Entry 3JBX (electron microscopy, 3.40 A resolution); this record covers chains A and G of the 12 polymer chains in the assembly.

Chain A:
Protein: V(D)J recombination-activating protein 1
From: Danio rerio
Notes: EC 3.1.-.-, 6.3.2.-
UniProtKB: O13033 (RAG1_DANRE); residue numbers follow UniProt; this construct covers 271-1031
Sequence (764 residues; numbered 268 to 1031; the number before each row is that of its first residue):
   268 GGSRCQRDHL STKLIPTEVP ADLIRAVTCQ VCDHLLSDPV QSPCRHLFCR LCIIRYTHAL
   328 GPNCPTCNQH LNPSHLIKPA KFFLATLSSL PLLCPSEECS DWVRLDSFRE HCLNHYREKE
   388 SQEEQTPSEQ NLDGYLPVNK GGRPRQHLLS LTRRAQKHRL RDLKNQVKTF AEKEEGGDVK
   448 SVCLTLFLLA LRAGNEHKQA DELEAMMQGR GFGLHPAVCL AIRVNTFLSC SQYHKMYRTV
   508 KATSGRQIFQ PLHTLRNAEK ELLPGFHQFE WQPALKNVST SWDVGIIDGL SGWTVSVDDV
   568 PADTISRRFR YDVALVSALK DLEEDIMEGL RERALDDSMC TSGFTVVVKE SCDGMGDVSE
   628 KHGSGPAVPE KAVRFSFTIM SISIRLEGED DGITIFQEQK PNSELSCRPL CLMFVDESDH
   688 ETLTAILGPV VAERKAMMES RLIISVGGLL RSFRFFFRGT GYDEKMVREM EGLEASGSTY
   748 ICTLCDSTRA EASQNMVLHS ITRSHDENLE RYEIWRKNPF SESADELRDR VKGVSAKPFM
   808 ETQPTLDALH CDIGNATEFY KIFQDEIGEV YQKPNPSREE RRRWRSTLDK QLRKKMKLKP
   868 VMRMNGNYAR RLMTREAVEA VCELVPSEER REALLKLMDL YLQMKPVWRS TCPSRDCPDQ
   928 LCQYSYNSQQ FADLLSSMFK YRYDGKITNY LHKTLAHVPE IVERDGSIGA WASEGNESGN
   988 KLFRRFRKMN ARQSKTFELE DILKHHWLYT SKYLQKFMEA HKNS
Unresolved in the structure: 268-479, 1030-1031
Differences from the reference sequence: expression tag (268-270)
Bound ions: Mg2+: Asp-620, Glu-984 (shared with DG15(G) of chain G; 1 residue of chain J); Zn2+: Cys-749, Cys-752, His-959, His-964
What the authors report for this chain:
  - self-association interface (contacts with another copy of this molecule); pairs are residue here / residue on that copy: Arg-860/Glu-627
  - binding site for the 15-nt DNA strand: Pro-913, Arg-916, Ser-917, Thr-918, Asp-923
  - conformationally variable residues (helix shift): Glu-984

Chain G:
Molecule: 15-nt DNA strand
Sequence (15 nucleotides; numbered 1 to 15; the number before each row is that of its first residue):
     1 GTCTGTAGCA CTGTG
Bound ions: Mg2+: DG15 (shared with Asp-620(A), Glu-984(A) of chain A; 1 residue of chain J)

How chain A and chain G interact:
Pairs across the interface (23):
  Met-622(A) with DG15(G), phosphate contact
  Leu-816(A) with DG15(G), base contact
  Arg-870(A) with DG15(G), sugar contact
  Asn-872(A) with DG15(G), base contact
  Gly-873(A) with DG15(G), hydrogen bond to the base
  Asn-874(A) with DT12(G), base contact; DG13(G), hydrogen bond to the base; DT14(G), base contact; DG15(G), base contact
  Arg-877(A) with DG15(G), base contact
  Arg-878(A) with DC11(G), salt bridge to the phosphate; DT12(G), salt bridge to the phosphate
  Glu-981(A) with DG15(G), hydrogen bond to the base
  Glu-984(A) with DT14(G), sugar contact; DG15(G), phosphate contact
  Ser-985(A) with DT14(G), base contact; DG15(G), base contact
  Asn-987(A) with DT14(G), hydrogen bond to the phosphate; DG15(G), hydrogen bond to the phosphate
  Lys-988(A) with DG13(G), hydrogen bond to the base; DT14(G), phosphate contact
  Arg-991(A) with DT14(G), phosphate contact; DG15(G), salt bridge to the phosphate
Also at the interface, not in a pair above, chain A (19 interface residues in all): Gly-621, His-817, Ile-820, Lys-864, Lys-1029
Also at the interface, not in a pair above, chain G (6 interface residues in all): DT6

In short:
Chain A and chain G form an interface of 19 and 6 residues respectively, with 6 hydrogen bonds and 3 salt
bridges. Polar pairs include Gly-873(A)/DG15(G), Asn-874(A)/DG13(G) and Glu-981(A)/DG15(G). From the paper: a
binding site for the 15-nt DNA strand at Pro-913(A), Arg-916(A) and Ser-917(A) among others; conformational
variability at Glu-984(A).
Chain A is V(D)J recombination-activating protein 1 (Danio rerio) and chain G is a 15-nt DNA strand; the
structure, Cryo-electron microscopy structure of RAG Signal End Complex (C2 symmetry), was determined by
electron microscopy, deposited together with 3JBW and 3JBY.
